7LCE - chains A and D of the 4 polymer chains in the assembly; structure by X-ray diffraction, 2.58 A resolution.

Chain A (and D):
Protein: D-glucosaminate-6-phosphate ammonia lyase
From: Salmonella typhimurium
Notes: EC 2.9.1.1; chain D of this document is another copy of the same molecule, construct and numbering; everything in this record applies to it too
Reference sequence: A0A0D6I3R5 (A0A0D6I3R5_SALTM); residues 1-369 here = UniProt positions 1-369
Sequence (369 residues; each row starts with the number of its first residue):
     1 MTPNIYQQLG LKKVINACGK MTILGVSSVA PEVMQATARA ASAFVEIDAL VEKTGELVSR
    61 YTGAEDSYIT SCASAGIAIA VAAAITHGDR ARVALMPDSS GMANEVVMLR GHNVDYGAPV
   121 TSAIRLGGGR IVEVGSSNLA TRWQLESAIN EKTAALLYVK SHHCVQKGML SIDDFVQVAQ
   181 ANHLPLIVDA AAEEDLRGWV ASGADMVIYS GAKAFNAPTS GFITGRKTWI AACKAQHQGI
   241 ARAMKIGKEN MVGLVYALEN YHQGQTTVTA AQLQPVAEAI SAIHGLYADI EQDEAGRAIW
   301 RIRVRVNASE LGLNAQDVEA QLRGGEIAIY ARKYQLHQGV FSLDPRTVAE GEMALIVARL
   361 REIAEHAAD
Modified / non-standard residues: Lys213 ((2S)-2-amino-6-[[3-hydroxy-2-methyl-5-(phosphonooxymethyl)pyridin-4-yl]methylideneamino]hexanoic acid; LLP)
Metal / ion sites: Ca2+ site 1 near Ile290 (its only coordinating residue here); Ca2+ site 2 near Glu310 (its only coordinating residue here)

Chain A / chain D interface:
Contacting residue pairs (155; chain A residue first):
  Pro3(A) - Arg39(D)
  Asn4(A) - Arg39(D)
  Ile5(A) - Ala36(D)  hydrophobic
  Ile5(A) - Arg39(D)
  Ile5(A) - Ala40(D)
  Ile5(A) - Val252(D)  hydrophobic
  Ile5(A) - Tyr256(D)
  Tyr6(A) - Ala40(D)  hydrogen bond (side chain-backbone)
  Tyr6(A) - Ala43(D)
  Tyr6(A) - Phe44(D)
  Tyr6(A) - Val45(D)  hydrophobic
  Tyr6(A) - Leu50(D)  hydrophobic
  Tyr6(A) - Lys248(D)
  Tyr6(A) - Val252(D)  hydrophobic
  Gln8(A) - Arg39(D)  hydrogen bond
  Gln8(A) - Tyr256(D)
  Leu9(A) - Lys53(D)
  Leu9(A) - Leu57(D)  hydrophobic
  Leu11(A) - Val45(D)  hydrophobic
  Leu11(A) - Ala49(D)  hydrophobic
  Leu11(A) - Leu50(D)  hydrophobic
  Lys12(A) - Glu46(D)
  Val14(A) - Phe44(D)
  Val14(A) - Val45(D)  hydrophobic
  Val14(A) - Glu46(D)
  Asn16(A) - Phe44(D)
  Thr22(A) - Ile47(D)
  Thr22(A) - Arg242(D)
  Ile23(A) - Val45(D)
  Ile23(A) - Glu46(D)
  Ile23(A) - Ile47(D)  hydrogen bond (backbone-backbone)
  Leu24(A) - Phe44(D)
  Leu24(A) - Val45(D)  hydrogen bond (backbone-backbone)
  Gly25(A) - Val45(D)
  Gly25(A) - Ile47(D)
  Gly25(A) - Lys248(D)
  Ser27(A) - Phe44(D)
  Ser27(A) - Lys248(D)  hydrogen bond (backbone-side chain)
  Ser28(A) - Ala41(D)
  Ser28(A) - Ser42(D)  hydrogen bond (side chain-backbone)
  Ser28(A) - Ala43(D)
  Ser28(A) - Phe44(D)
  Val29(A) - Ala41(D)  hydrogen bond (backbone-backbone)
  Val29(A) - Ser42(D)  hydrogen bond (backbone-side chain)
  Met34(A) - Ala38(D)  hydrophobic
  Met34(A) - Ala41(D)  hydrophobic
  Ala36(A) - Ile5(D)  hydrophobic
  Ala38(A) - Met34(D)  hydrophobic
  Arg39(A) - Pro3(D)
  Arg39(A) - Asn4(D)
  Arg39(A) - Ile5(D)
  Arg39(A) - Gln8(D)  hydrogen bond
  Ala40(A) - Ile5(D)  hydrophobic
  Ala40(A) - Tyr6(D)  hydrogen bond (backbone-side chain)
  Ala41(A) - Ser27(D)
  Ala41(A) - Ser28(D)
  Ala41(A) - Val29(D)  hydrogen bond (backbone-backbone)
  Ala41(A) - Met34(D)  hydrophobic
  Ser42(A) - Ser28(D)  hydrogen bond (backbone-side chain)
  Ser42(A) - Val29(D)  hydrogen bond (side chain-backbone)
  Ala43(A) - Tyr6(D)
  Ala43(A) - Ser28(D)
  Phe44(A) - Tyr6(D)
  Phe44(A) - Val14(D)
  Phe44(A) - Asn16(D)
  Phe44(A) - Leu24(D)
  Phe44(A) - Val26(D)
  Phe44(A) - Ser27(D)
  Phe44(A) - Ser28(D)
  Phe44(A) - Thr347(D)
  Val45(A) - Tyr6(D)  hydrophobic
  Val45(A) - Leu11(D)  hydrophobic
  Val45(A) - Val14(D)  hydrophobic
  Val45(A) - Ile23(D)
  Val45(A) - Leu24(D)  hydrogen bond (backbone-backbone)
  Val45(A) - Gly25(D)
  Glu46(A) - Lys12(D)
  Glu46(A) - Val14(D)
  Glu46(A) - Ile23(D)
  Glu46(A) - Ala328(D)
  Glu46(A) - Tyr330(D)  hydrogen bond
  Ile47(A) - Thr22(D)
  Ile47(A) - Ile23(D)  hydrogen bond (backbone-backbone)
  Ile47(A) - Gly25(D)
  Ala49(A) - Leu11(D)
  Leu50(A) - Tyr6(D)  hydrophobic
  Leu50(A) - Leu11(D)  hydrophobic
  Lys53(A) - Leu9(D)
  Lys53(A) - Leu11(D)
  Leu57(A) - Leu9(D)  hydrophobic
  Ser71(A) - Ala243(D)  hydrogen bond (side chain-backbone)
  Cys72(A) - Arg242(D)  hydrogen bond (side chain-backbone)
  Cys72(A) - Ala243(D)
  Cys72(A) - Lys245(D)
  Ser74(A) - Arg242(D)
  Ser74(A) - Ala243(D)
  Ala75(A) - Ala243(D)
  Ala94(A) - Ser122(D)
  Ala94(A) - Arg125(D)  hydrogen bond (backbone-side chain)
  Leu95(A) - Arg125(D)  hydrogen bond (backbone-side chain)
  Met96(A) - Arg125(D)  hydrogen bond (backbone-side chain)
  Pro97(A) - Pro97(D)  hydrophobic
  Pro97(A) - Arg125(D)
  Pro97(A) - Leu126(D)  hydrophobic
  Asp98(A) - Arg125(D)
  Tyr116(A) - Arg242(D)
  Ala118(A) - Gln238(D)
  Ala118(A) - Arg242(D)
  Pro119(A) - Gln238(D)
  Ser122(A) - Ala94(D)
  Arg125(A) - Ala94(D)  hydrogen bond (side chain-backbone)
  Arg125(A) - Leu95(D)
  Arg125(A) - Met96(D)  hydrogen bond (side chain-backbone)
  Arg125(A) - Pro97(D)
  Arg125(A) - Asp98(D)
  Leu126(A) - Pro97(D)  hydrophobic
  Leu126(A) - Leu126(D)  hydrophobic
  Leu126(A) - Ile240(D)  hydrophobic
  Leu126(A) - Ala243(D)  hydrophobic
  Lys213(A) - Arg242(D)
  Thr219(A) - Gly247(D)  hydrogen bond (side chain-backbone)
  Thr219(A) - Glu249(D)  hydrogen bond
  Gln238(A) - Gly117(D)
  Gln238(A) - Ala118(D)
  Gln238(A) - Pro119(D)
  Ile240(A) - Leu126(D)  hydrophobic
  Arg242(A) - Thr22(D)
  Arg242(A) - Cys72(D)
  Arg242(A) - Ser74(D)
  Arg242(A) - Tyr116(D)  hydrogen bond (side chain-backbone)
  Arg242(A) - Ala118(D)
  Arg242(A) - Lys213(D)
  Ala243(A) - Ser71(D)
  Ala243(A) - Cys72(D)
  Ala243(A) - Ser74(D)
  Ala243(A) - Ala75(D)
  Ala243(A) - Leu126(D)  hydrophobic
  Ala243(A) - Met244(D)
  Met244(A) - Ala243(D)
  Lys245(A) - Val26(D)
  Lys245(A) - Cys72(D)
  Lys245(A) - Lys213(D)
  Gly247(A) - Thr219(D)  hydrogen bond (backbone-side chain)
  Lys248(A) - Tyr6(D)
  Lys248(A) - Gly25(D)
  Lys248(A) - Ser27(D)  hydrogen bond (side chain-backbone)
  Glu249(A) - Thr219(D)  hydrogen bond
  Glu249(A) - Asn250(D)  hydrogen bond
  Asn250(A) - Glu249(D)  hydrogen bond
  Val252(A) - Ile5(D)  hydrophobic
  Val252(A) - Tyr6(D)  hydrophobic
  Tyr256(A) - Ile5(D)
  Ala328(A) - Glu46(D)
  Tyr330(A) - Glu46(D)  hydrogen bond
  Thr347(A) - Phe44(D)
Other interface residues (no listed pair), chain A (73 interface residues in all): Val26, Pro31, Thr37, Gly117, Pro218, His237, Gly239, Ile246
Other interface residues (no listed pair), chain D (71 interface residues in all): Thr37, Pro218, Gly239, Ile246

Summary:
The interface between chain A and chain D involves 73 residues on one side and 71 on the other, with 32
hydrogen bonds. Among the polar pairs are Tyr6(A)-Ala40(D), Gln8(A)-Arg39(D) and Ser27(A)-Lys248(D).
Both chains are D-glucosaminate-6-phosphate ammonia lyase (Salmonella typhimurium). Entry 7LCE (Structure of
D-Glucosaminate-6-phosphate Ammonia-lyase) was determined by X-ray diffraction (same publication as 7LC0).
